9B7L - chains C and D of the 8 polymer chains in the assembly; structure by electron microscopy, 2.82 A resolution.

== Chain C (and D) ==
Protein: Capsid protein VP1
Organism: Adeno-associated virus
Notes: chain D of this document is another copy of the same molecule, construct and numbering; everything in this record applies to it too
UniProtKB: Q6JC22 (Q6JC22_9VIRU); numbering as in UniProt (aligned over 203-736)
Chain sequence (534 residues; numbered 203 to 736; the number before each row is that of its first residue):
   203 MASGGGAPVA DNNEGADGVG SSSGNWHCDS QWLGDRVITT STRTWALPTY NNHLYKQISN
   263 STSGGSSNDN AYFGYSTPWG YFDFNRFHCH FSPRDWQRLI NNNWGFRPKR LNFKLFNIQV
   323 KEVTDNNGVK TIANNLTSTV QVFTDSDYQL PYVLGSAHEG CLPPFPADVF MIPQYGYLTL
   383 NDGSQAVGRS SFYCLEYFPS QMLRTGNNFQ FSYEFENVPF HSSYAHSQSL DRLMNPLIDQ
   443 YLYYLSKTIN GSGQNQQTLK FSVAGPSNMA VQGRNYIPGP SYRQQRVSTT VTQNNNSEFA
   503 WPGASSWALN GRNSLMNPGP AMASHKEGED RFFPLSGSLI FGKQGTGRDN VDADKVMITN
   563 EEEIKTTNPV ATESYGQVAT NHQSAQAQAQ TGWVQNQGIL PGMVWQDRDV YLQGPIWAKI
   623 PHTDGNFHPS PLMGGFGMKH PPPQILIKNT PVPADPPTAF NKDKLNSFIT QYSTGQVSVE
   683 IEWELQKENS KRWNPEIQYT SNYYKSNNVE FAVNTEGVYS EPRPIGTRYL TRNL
Disordered / not traced: 203-218, 655-669 (chain D: 203-219, 234-238, 296-305, 436-470, 689-736)
Reported in the primary citation:
  - conformationally variable residues (side-chain flip): Asn-704 to Lys-707
  - mutagenesis - Q588R: abolished binding to Fab1-1

== How chain C and chain D interact ==
Contacting residue pairs - 114 pairs, chain C then chain D:
  Val-221(C) with Val-221(D), hydrophobic; Leu-338(D); Arg-406(D)
  Gly-222(C) with Val-221(D); Arg-406(D); Thr-407(D); Gly-408(D), hydrogen bond (backbone-backbone); Asn-409(D)
  Ser-223(C) with Arg-406(D), hydrogen bond (backbone-side chain); Asn-409(D)
  Ser-224(C) with Met-404(D), hydrogen bond (side chain-backbone); Arg-406(D); Asn-409(D), hydrogen bond (backbone-side chain)
  Gly-226(C) with Met-404(D)
  Asn-227(C) with Ser-402(D); Gln-403(D); Met-404(D), hydrogen bond (side chain-backbone)
  Trp-228(C) with Gln-343(D); Glu-398(D), hydrogen bond (side chain-backbone); Phe-400(D); Pro-401(D); Ser-402(D), hydrogen bond (backbone-backbone); Met-404(D), hydrogen bond (backbone-side chain)
  Cys-230(C) with Glu-398(D), hydrogen bond (side chain-backbone); Tyr-399(D); Phe-400(D)
  Asp-231(C) with Pro-401(D)
  Ser-232(C) with Tyr-399(D), hydrogen bond
  Ala-248(C) with Pro-658(D), hydrophobic; Leu-667(D), hydrophobic
  Pro-250(C) with Pro-658(D), hydrophobic; Thr-660(D)
  Thr-251(C) with Thr-660(D)
  Tyr-252(C) with Thr-660(D); Phe-662(D)
  Ser-294(C) with Tyr-399(D)
  Asp-297(C) with Tyr-399(D), hydrogen bond
  Asn-319(C) with Met-404(D); Arg-406(D)
  Ile-320(C) with Arg-406(D), hydrogen bond (backbone-side chain)
  Gln-321(C) with Thr-339(D), hydrogen bond (side chain-backbone); Ser-340(D)
  Lys-323(C) with Asn-337(D); Thr-339(D); Val-654(D)
  Val-325(C) with Asp-657(D)
  Lys-332(C) with Asp-657(D), salt bridge
  Ile-334(C) with Ala-656(D), hydrophobic; Asp-657(D); Ile-671(D), hydrophobic
  Asn-336(C) with Asn-337(D), hydrogen bond; Leu-338(D); Thr-339(D), hydrogen bond
  Leu-338(C) with Thr-339(D)
  Glu-361(C) with Lys-664(D)
  Gly-362(C) with Phe-662(D)
  Phe-367(C) with Tyr-257(D), hydrophobic; Phe-394(D), hydrophobic; Cys-396(D), hydrophobic
  Pro-368(C) with Cys-396(D); Glu-398(D)
  Ala-369(C) with Tyr-257(D), hydrophobic; Glu-398(D)
  Asp-370(C) with Lys-666(D), salt bridge
  Val-371(C) with Lys-666(D); Leu-667(D), hydrogen bond (backbone-backbone); Phe-670(D), hydrophobic
  Met-373(C) with Pro-659(D), hydrophobic; Ala-661(D); Phe-662(D); Asn-663(D), hydrogen bond (side chain-backbone)
  Ile-374(C) with Phe-662(D)
  Pro-375(C) with Phe-662(D), hydrophobic
  Thr-407(C) with Thr-339(D); Arg-406(D), hydrogen bond (backbone-side chain)
  Tyr-674(C) with Pro-655(D), hydrogen bond (side chain-backbone); Ala-656(D); Asp-657(D); Pro-658(D); Ile-671(D)
  Thr-676(C) with Pro-655(D)
  Gln-678(C) with Met-404(D); Thr-652(D)
  Asn-704(C) with Gly-390(D)
  Tyr-705(C) with Val-389(D); Arg-391(D)
  Tyr-706(C) with Ala-388(D); Val-389(D); Gly-390(D), hydrogen bond (backbone-backbone)
  Lys-707(C) with Asp-384(D); Gln-387(D); Ala-388(D)
  Ser-708(C) with Gln-387(D); Ala-388(D), hydrogen bond (backbone-backbone)
  Asn-709(C) with Gln-259(D), hydrogen bond (backbone-side chain); Phe-275(D); Gln-387(D), hydrogen bond
  Asn-710(C) with Gln-259(D), hydrogen bond
  Val-711(C) with Tyr-277(D)
  Phe-713(C) with Phe-394(D)
  Ala-714(C) with Tyr-277(D); Phe-394(D), hydrophobic
  Val-715(C) with Tyr-257(D); Gln-259(D); Tyr-277(D), hydrophobic; Phe-394(D), hydrophobic
  Asn-716(C) with Lys-258(D); Gln-259(D), hydrogen bond (backbone-backbone)
  Thr-717(C) with Lys-258(D); Gln-259(D)
  Glu-718(C) with Leu-256(D); Lys-258(D)
  Gly-719(C) with Tyr-257(D); Lys-666(D), hydrogen bond (backbone-side chain)
Also at the interface, not in a pair above, chain C (61 interface residues in all): Gly-220, His-229, Thr-246, Phe-318, Phe-372, Gln-376, Gly-408
Also at the interface, not in a pair above, chain D (54 interface residues in all): His-255, Thr-264, Glu-324, Thr-341, Ser-392, Leu-405, Pro-653
Interface features reported in the paper:
  - epitope / paratope residues, chain C: Tyr-706(C)

== Overview ==
The interface between chain C and chain D involves 61 residues on one side and 54 on the other; the contacts
include 26 hydrogen bonds and 2 salt bridges. Polar pairs include Lys-332(C)/Asp-657(D), Asp-370(C)/Lys-666(D)
and Ser-223(C)/Arg-406(D). From the paper: Q588R of chain C abolishes binding to Fab1-1; the epitope/paratope
residue Tyr-706(C).
Chain C and chain D are both Capsid protein VP1 (Adeno-associated virus); the structure, Fab2-2 in complex
with the capsid of Adeno-associated virus type 9, was determined by electron microscopy, deposited together
with 9B6N, 9B6O, 9B6Q, 9B6R, 9B6S, 9B6T and 9 further entries.
